PDB entry 7UJQ | X-ray diffraction, 2.25 A resolution | chains A and C

[Chain A]
Name: Calcium/calmodulin-dependent protein kinase type II subunit alpha
Source organism: Homo sapiens
Notes: EC 2.7.11.17
Reference sequence: Q9UQM7 (KCC2A_HUMAN); residue numbers follow UniProt; this construct covers 7-274
Amino-acid sequence (268 residues; each row starts with the number of its first residue):
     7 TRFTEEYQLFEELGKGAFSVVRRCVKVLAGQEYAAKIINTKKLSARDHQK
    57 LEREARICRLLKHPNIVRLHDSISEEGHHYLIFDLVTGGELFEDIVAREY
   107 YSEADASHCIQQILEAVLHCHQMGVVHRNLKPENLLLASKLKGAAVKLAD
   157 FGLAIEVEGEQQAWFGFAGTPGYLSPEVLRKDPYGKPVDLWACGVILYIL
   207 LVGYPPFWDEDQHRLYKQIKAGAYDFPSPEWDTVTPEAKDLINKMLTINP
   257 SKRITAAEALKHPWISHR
Sequence notes: engineered mutation N135 (Asp in Q9UQM7), K223 (Gln in Q9UQM7)
Residues lining bound ligands: UZD (methyl 6-O-(heptylcarbamoyl)-beta-L-altropyranoside): L19, V27, A40, K42, E60, V73, F89, D90, L91, V92, G95, E96, L142, D156
Curated features (UniProtKB/Swiss-Prot):
  - binding site (ATP): L19 to V27, K42
  - modified residue: Y13 (Phosphotyrosine), S257 (Phosphoserine)
Reported in the primary citation:
  - mutagenesis - E96K (7- to 65-fold), E96K/E99K (75- to 140-fold), E99K (7- to 65-fold): decreased binding to GluA1 P828R
  - mutagenesis - I205K, W214A (60-fold), E236K (21-fold): decreased binding to CaMKIIN
  - specificity-determining residues: W214, E236 (by similarity / conservation)
  - mutagenesis - E96K/E99K (Tm change 1 degC): decreased stability in response to GluN2B
  - mutagenesis - E96K/E99K (Tm change 1 degC): decreased stability with Glutamate receptor ionotropic, NMDA 2B (chain C)

[Chain C]
Name: Glutamate receptor ionotropic, NMDA 2B
Reference sequence: Q13224 (NMDE2_HUMAN); residue numbers follow UniProt; this construct covers 1289-1310
Amino-acid sequence (22 residues; each row starts with the number of its first residue):
  1289 KAQKKNRNKLRRQHSYDTFVDL
Disordered / not traced: 1289-1294, 1309-1310
Curated features (UniProtKB/Swiss-Prot):
  - region: K1292 to Y1304 (Interaction with DAPK1)
  - modified residue: S1303 (Phosphoserine)
Reported in the primary citation:
  - post-translational modification sites: S1303 (citing earlier work)

[Interface between chain A and chain C]
Contacting residue pairs (47):
  K56(A) - D1305(C)  salt bridge
  E96(A) - R1300(C)  salt bridge
  F98(A) - L1298(C)  hydrophobic
  F98(A) - R1299(C)
  F98(A) - R1300(C)
  E99(A) - R1300(C)  salt bridge
  I101(A) - L1298(C)  hydrophobic
  V102(A) - L1298(C)  hydrophobic
  N135(A) - S1303(C)  hydrogen bond
  K137(A) - Q1301(C)  hydrogen bond (side chain-backbone)
  K137(A) - S1303(C)  hydrogen bond
  E139(A) - R1300(C)
  E139(A) - Q1301(C)  hydrogen bond (side chain-backbone)
  L159(A) - S1303(C)
  L159(A) - Y1304(C)
  L159(A) - D1305(C)
  F173(A) - D1305(C)
  F173(A) - T1306(C)  hydrogen bond (backbone-backbone)
  F173(A) - F1307(C)  hydrophobic
  A174(A) - Y1304(C)
  A174(A) - D1305(C)
  G175(A) - S1303(C)
  G175(A) - Y1304(C)  hydrogen bond (backbone-backbone)
  T176(A) - Q1301(C)
  T176(A) - H1302(C)
  T176(A) - S1303(C)
  P177(A) - Q1301(C)
  P177(A) - H1302(C)
  P177(A) - Y1304(C)  hydrophobic
  G178(A) - Q1301(C)  hydrogen bond (backbone-side chain)
  Y179(A) - Q1301(C)
  K187(A) - F1307(C)
  I205(A) - L1298(C)  hydrophobic
  G209(A) - L1298(C)
  Y210(A) - R1295(C)
  Y210(A) - N1296(C)
  P211(A) - N1296(C)  hydrogen bond (backbone-side chain)
  P211(A) - K1297(C)
  P211(A) - L1298(C)
  P212(A) - N1296(C)
  W214(A) - R1295(C)
  W214(A) - N1296(C)
  W214(A) - K1297(C)
  Q218(A) - Y1304(C)  hydrogen bond
  Q218(A) - V1308(C)
  P233(A) - R1295(C)
  E236(A) - R1295(C)  salt bridge
Other interface residues (no listed pair), chain A (30 interface residues in all): R134, F213, Y222
Interface features reported in the paper:
  - hot spots on chain A (mutagenesis) - W214A (4-fold), E236K (35-fold): decreased binding to Glutamate receptor ionotropic, NMDA 2B (chain C)
  - hot spots on chain A (mutagenesis) - I205K: decreased binding to GluN2B

[In short]
Chain A and chain C form an interface of 30 and 14 residues respectively, with 9 hydrogen bonds and 4 salt
bridges. Among the polar pairs are K56(A)-D1305(C), E96(A)-R1300(C) and E99(A)-R1300(C). The paper reports
that E96K, E96K/E99K and E99K of chain A reduce binding to GluA1 P828R; specificity determinants W214(A) and
E236(A); 6 substitutions were tested in all.
Chain A is Calcium/calmodulin-dependent protein kinase type II subunit alpha (Homo sapiens) and chain C is
Glutamate receptor ionotropic, NMDA 2B; the structure, Cocrystal structure of human CaMKII-alpha
(CAMK2A)kinase domain and GluN2B, was determined by X-ray diffraction together with 6X5G, 6X5Q, 7KL0, 7KL1,
7UIQ, 7UIR and 5 further entries from the same study.
